Entry 1YKK (X-ray diffraction, 2.06 A resolution); this record covers chains B and F of the 12 polymer chains in the assembly.

== Chain B (and F) ==
Name: Protocatechuate 3,4-dioxygenase beta chain
From: Pseudomonas putida
Notes: EC 1.13.11.3; chain F of this document is another copy of the same molecule, construct and numbering; everything in this record applies to it too
UniProtKB: P00437 (PCXB_PSEPU); residues 301-538 here correspond to UniProt positions 1-238 (UniProt number = residue number - 300)
Sequence (238 residues; row label = number of the first residue in the row):
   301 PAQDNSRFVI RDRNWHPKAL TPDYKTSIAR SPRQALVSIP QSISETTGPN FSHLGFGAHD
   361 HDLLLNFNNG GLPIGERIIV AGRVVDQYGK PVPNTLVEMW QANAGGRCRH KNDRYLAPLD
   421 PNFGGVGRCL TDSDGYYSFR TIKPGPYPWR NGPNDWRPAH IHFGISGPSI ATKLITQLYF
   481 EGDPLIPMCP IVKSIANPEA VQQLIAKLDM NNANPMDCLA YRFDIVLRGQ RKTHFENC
Construct notes: engineered mutation Cys-408 (Tyr108 in P00437); modified residue (429)
Modified positions: Cys-429 (s,s-(2-hydroxyethyl)thiocysteine; CME)

== Chain B / chain F interface ==
Contacting residue pairs (14):
  Ile-310(B) / Pro-453(F)  hydrophobic
  Ile-310(B) / Asn-454(F)
  Asn-314(B) / Asp-323(F)
  Asn-314(B) / Lys-493(F)
  Lys-318(B) / Asp-323(F)  salt bridge
  Arg-333(B) / Ile-328(F)
  Ala-335(B) / Lys-325(F)
  Ala-335(B) / Ile-328(F)  hydrophobic
  Leu-336(B) / Lys-325(F)  hydrogen bond (backbone-side chain)
  Ser-338(B) / Lys-325(F)  hydrogen bond
  Ser-338(B) / Asn-451(F)  hydrogen bond (side chain-backbone)
  Ser-338(B) / Gly-452(F)
  Ser-338(B) / Pro-453(F)
  Pro-340(B) / Arg-450(F)

== Overview ==
8 residues of chain B and 9 residues of chain F are in contact; the contacts include 3 hydrogen bonds and 1
salt bridge. Among the polar pairs are Lys-318(B)/Asp-323(F), Leu-336(B)/Lys-325(F) and Ser-338(B)/Lys-325(F).
Chain B and chain F are both Protocatechuate 3,4-dioxygenase beta chain (Pseudomonas putida); the structure,
Protocatechuate 3,4-Dioxygenase Y408C Mutant, was determined by X-ray diffraction (same publication as 1YKL,
1YKM, 1YKN, 1YKO and 1YKP).
